Entry 5Q1A (X-ray diffraction, 2.00 A resolution); this record covers chains A and B.

# Chain A
Molecule: Bile acid receptor
Organism: Homo sapiens
UniProt: Q96RI1 (NR1H4_HUMAN); residues 248-476 here correspond to UniProt positions 258-486 (UniProt number = residue number + 10)
Sequence (233 residues; numbered 244 to 476; the number before each row is that of its first residue):
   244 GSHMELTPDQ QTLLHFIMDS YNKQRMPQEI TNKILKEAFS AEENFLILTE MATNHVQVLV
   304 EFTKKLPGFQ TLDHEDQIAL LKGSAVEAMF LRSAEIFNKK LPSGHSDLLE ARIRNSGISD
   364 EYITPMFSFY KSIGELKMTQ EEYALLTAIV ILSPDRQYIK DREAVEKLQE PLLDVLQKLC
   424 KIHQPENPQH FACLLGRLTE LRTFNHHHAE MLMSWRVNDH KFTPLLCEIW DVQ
Not modelled in the structure: 244-246
Sequence notes: expression tag (244-247); conflict A281 (Glu291 in Q96RI1), A354 (Glu364 in Q96RI1)
Small-molecule neighbours: 9N4 ((2S)-2-cyclohexyl-2-[2-(2,4-dimethoxyphenyl)-1H-benzimidazol-1-yl]-N-(2,6-dimethylphenyl)acetamide): I273, I277, N287, I290, L291, M294, A295, H298, M332, F333, R335, S336, I339, F340, I356, S359, I361, M369, Y373, H451, M454, L455, W458
UniProt features mapped onto this chain:
  - binding site (chenodeoxycholate): R335, Y365, Y373, H451
  - modified residue: T446 (Phosphothreonine)
  - cross-link: K279 (Glycyl lysine isopeptide (Lys-Gly) (interchain with G-Cter in SUMO1))

# Chain B
Molecule: Coactivator peptide src-1 HD3
UniProt: A8K1V4 (A8K1V4_HUMAN); residues 744-757 here = UniProt positions 744-757
Sequence (14 residues; numbered 744 to 757; the number before each row is that of its first residue):
   744 KDHQLLRYLL DKDE
Not modelled in the structure: 756-757

# Interface between chain A and chain B
Contacting residue pairs (21):
  V303(A) with L752(B), hydrophobic; L753(B), hydrophobic
  E304(A) with K755(B), salt bridge
  K307(A) with L752(B), hydrogen bond (side chain-backbone); L753(B); K755(B)
  F312(A) with L753(B), hydrophobic
  Q313(A) with L753(B)
  E318(A) with R750(B), salt bridge
  I321(A) with H746(B); R750(B); L753(B), hydrophobic
  L324(A) with L753(B), hydrophobic
  K325(A) with H746(B)
  P467(A) with L748(B)
  L468(A) with L748(B)
  E471(A) with H746(B); Q747(B), hydrogen bond (side chain-backbone); L748(B), hydrogen bond (side chain-backbone); L749(B), hydrogen bond (side chain-backbone)
  I472(A) with L749(B), hydrophobic
Other interface residues (no listed pair), chain A (15 interface residues in all): H317, Q320
Other interface residues (no listed pair), chain B (10 interface residues in all): D745, D754

# In short
15 residues of chain A and 10 residues of chain B are in contact, with 4 hydrogen bonds and 2 salt bridges.
Polar contacts include E304(A)-K755(B), E318(A)-R750(B) and K307(A)-L752(B). Chain A binds compound 9N4.
Curated annotation (UniProt) lists 4 chenodeoxycholate-binding residues on chain A.
Here chain A is Bile acid receptor (Homo sapiens) and chain B is Coactivator peptide src-1 HD3. Entry 5Q1A
(Ligand binding to FARNESOID-X-RECEPTOR) was determined by X-ray diffraction together with 5Q0I, 5Q0J, 5Q0K,
5Q0L, 5Q0M, 5Q0N and 30 further entries from the same study.
